Entry 8WPM (electron microscopy, 3.43 A resolution); this record covers chains A and D of the 4 polymer chains in the assembly.

Chain A:
Molecule: Short transient receptor potential channel 1
Organism: Homo sapiens
UniProtKB: P48995 (TRPC1_HUMAN); numbering as in UniProt (aligned over 1-793)
Amino-acid sequence (797 residues; row label = number of the first residue in the row; numbers below 1 keep their minus sign (Gly-3 is residue -3)):
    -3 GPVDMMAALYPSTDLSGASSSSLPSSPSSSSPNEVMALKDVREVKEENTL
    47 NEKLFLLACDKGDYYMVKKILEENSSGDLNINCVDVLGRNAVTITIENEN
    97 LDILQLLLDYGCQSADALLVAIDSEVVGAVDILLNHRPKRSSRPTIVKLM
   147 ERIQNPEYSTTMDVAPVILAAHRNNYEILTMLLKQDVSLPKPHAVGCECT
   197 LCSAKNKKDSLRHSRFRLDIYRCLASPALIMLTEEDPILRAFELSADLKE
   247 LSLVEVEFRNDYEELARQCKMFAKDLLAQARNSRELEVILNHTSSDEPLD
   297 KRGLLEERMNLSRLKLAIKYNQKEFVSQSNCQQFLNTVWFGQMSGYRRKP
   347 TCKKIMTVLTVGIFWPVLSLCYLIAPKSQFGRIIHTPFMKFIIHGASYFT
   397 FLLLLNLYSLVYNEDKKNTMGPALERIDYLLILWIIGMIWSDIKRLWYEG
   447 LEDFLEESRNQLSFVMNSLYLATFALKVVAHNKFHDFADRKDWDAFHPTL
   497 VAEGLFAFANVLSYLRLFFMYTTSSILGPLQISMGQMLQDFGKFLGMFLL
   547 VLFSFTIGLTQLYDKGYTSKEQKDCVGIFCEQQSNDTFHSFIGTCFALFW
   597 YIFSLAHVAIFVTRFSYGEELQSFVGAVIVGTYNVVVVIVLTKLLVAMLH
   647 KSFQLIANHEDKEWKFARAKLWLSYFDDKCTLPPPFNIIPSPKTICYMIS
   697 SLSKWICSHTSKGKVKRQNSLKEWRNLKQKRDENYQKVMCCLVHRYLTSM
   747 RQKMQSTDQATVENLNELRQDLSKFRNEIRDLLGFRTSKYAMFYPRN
Unresolved in the structure: -3 to 29, 132-154, 291-304, 563-569, 684-720, 780-793
Construct notes: expression tag (-3 to 0)
Disulfides: Cys571-Cys576
Ion coordination: Zn2+: His189, Cys193, Cys195, Cys198
Small-molecule neighbours:
  - Pico145 (PJQ; 7-[(4-chlorophenyl)methyl]-3-methyl-1-(3-oxidanylpropyl)-8-[3-(trifluoromethyloxy)phenoxy]purine-2,6-dione), molecule 1: Leu541, Phe544, Leu545, Leu548, Phe575, Ile588, Cys591, Phe592, Phe595, Trp596, Ile598
  - Pico145 (PJQ), molecule 2: Phe620, Ala623, Val624, Gly627, Thr628, Val631, Ile635
UniProt features mapped onto this chain:
  - binding site (Zn(2+)): His189, Cys193, Cys195, Cys198
  - mutagenesis: Leu601 (L601G: Decreases permeability to calcium ions and increases permeability to cesium ions), His646 (H646N: Decreases permeability to calcium ions and increases permeability to cesium ions), Lys647 (K647N: Decreases permeability to calcium ions)

Chain D:
Molecule: Short transient receptor potential channel 4
Organism: Homo sapiens
UniProtKB: Q9UBN4 (TRPC4_HUMAN), isoform Q9UBN4-2; residues 1-893 here = UniProt positions 1-893
Amino-acid sequence (915 residues; row label = number of the first residue in the row):
     1 MAQFYYKRNVNAPYRDRIPLRIVRAESELSPSEKAYLNAVEKGDYASVKK
    51 SLEEAEIYFKININCIDPLGRTALLIAIENENLELIELLLSFNVYVGDAL
   101 LHAIRKEVVGAVELLLNHKKPSGEKQVPPILLDKQFSEFTPDITPIILAA
   151 HTNNYEIIKLLVQKGVSVPRPHEVRCNCVECVSSSDVDSLRHSRSRLNIY
   201 KALASPSLIALSSEDPFLTAFQLSWELQELSKVENEFKSEYEELSRQCKQ
   251 FAKDLLDQTRSSRELEIILNYRDDNSLIEEQSGNDLARLKLAIKYRQKEF
   301 VAQPNCQQLLASRWYDEFPGWRRRHWAVKMVTCFIIGLLFPVFSVCYLIA
   351 PKSPLGLFIRKPFIKFICHTASYLTFLFLLLLASQHIDRSDLNRQGPPPT
   401 IVEWMILPWVLGFIWGEIKQMWDGGLQDYIHDWWNLMDFVMNSLYLATIS
   451 LKIVAFVKYSALNPRESWDMWHPTLVAEALFAIANIFSSLRLISLFTANS
   501 HLGPLQISLGRMLLDILKFLFIYCLVLLAFANGLNQLYFYYEETKGLTCK
   551 GIRCEKQNNAFSTLFETLQSLFWSIFGLINLYVTNVKAQHEFTEFVGATM
   601 FGTYNVISLVVLLNMLIAMMNNSYQLIADHADIEWKFARTKLWMSYFEEG
   651 GTLPTPFNVIPSPKSLWYLIKWIWTHLCKKKMRRKPESFGTIGRRAADNL
   701 RRHHQYQEVMRNLVKRYVAAMIRDAKTEEGLTEENFKELKQDISSFRFEV
   751 LGLLRGSKLSTIQSANASKESSNSADSDEKSDSEEEVARQQAAGPLERNI
   801 QLESRGLASRGDLSIPGLSEQCVLVDHRERNTDTLGLQVGKRVCPFKSEK
   851 VVVEDTVPIIPKEKHAKEEDSSIDYDLNLPDTVTHEDYVTTRLSRASTVP
   901 RARDPPVATLEVLFQ
Unresolved in the structure: 1-15, 119-134, 275-283, 461-462, 660-694, 755-915
Construct notes: expression tag (894-915)
Disulfides: Cys549-Cys554
Ion coordination: Zn2+: His172, Cys176, Cys178, Cys181; Ca2+: Glu417, Asn435
Small-molecule neighbours:
  - Pico145 (PJQ; 7-[(4-chlorophenyl)methyl]-3-methyl-1-(3-oxidanylpropyl)-8-[3-(trifluoromethyloxy)phenoxy]purine-2,6-dione), molecule 1: Leu520, Tyr523, Cys524, Leu527, Arg553, Phe565, Leu568, Gln569, Phe572, Trp573, Ile575, Phe576
  - Pico145 (PJQ), molecule 2: Phe595, Ala598, Thr599, Gly602, Thr603, Val606, Val610
UniProt features mapped onto this chain:
  - binding site (Zn(2+)): His172, Cys176, Cys178, Cys181
  - binding site (Ca(2+)): Glu417, Gln420, Asn435, Asp438
  - natural variant: Glu138 (E138K: In a breast cancer sample)

How chain A and chain D interact:
Pairs across the interface (179; chain A residue first):
  Tyr172(A) - Glu26(D)
  Tyr172(A) - Leu69(D)  hydrophobic
  Glu173(A) - Leu69(D)
  Glu173(A) - Arg71(D)  salt bridge
  Leu179(A) - Leu20(D)  hydrophobic
  Leu179(A) - Ile22(D)  hydrophobic
  Lys180(A) - Glu28(D)  salt bridge
  Val183(A) - Leu20(D)
  Ser184(A) - Ile18(D)  hydrogen bond (side chain-backbone)
  Ser184(A) - Pro19(D)
  Ser184(A) - Leu20(D)
  Leu185(A) - Arg17(D)
  Leu185(A) - Ile18(D)  hydrogen bond (backbone-backbone)
  Leu185(A) - Leu20(D)  hydrophobic
  Pro186(A) - Arg17(D)
  Lys187(A) - Asp16(D)  hydrogen bond (backbone-backbone)
  Lys187(A) - Arg17(D)
  Lys187(A) - Ile18(D)
  Pro188(A) - Ile18(D)
  Leu220(A) - Ile18(D)  hydrophobic
  Leu225(A) - Leu20(D)  hydrophobic
  Met227(A) - Arg24(D)  hydrogen bond (backbone-side chain)
  Leu228(A) - Val23(D)  hydrogen bond (backbone-backbone)
  Thr229(A) - Leu20(D)
  Thr229(A) - Arg21(D)
  Thr229(A) - Ile22(D)
  Glu230(A) - Val23(D)
  Glu230(A) - Arg24(D)  hydrogen bond (backbone-side chain)
  Glu231(A) - Arg24(D)  hydrogen bond (backbone-side chain)
  Pro233(A) - Arg24(D)
  Arg277(A) - Glu138(D)
  Arg277(A) - Phe139(D)  hydrogen bond (side chain-backbone)
  Arg277(A) - Thr140(D)
  Arg277(A) - Leu190(D)
  Asn278(A) - Asp188(D)  hydrogen bond
  Asn278(A) - Leu190(D)
  Asn278(A) - Arg191(D)
  Ser279(A) - Ser189(D)
  Ser279(A) - Leu190(D)
  Ser325(A) - Phe237(D)
  Asn326(A) - Leu190(D)
  Asn326(A) - Phe237(D)
  Gln329(A) - Ser189(D)  hydrogen bond
  Gln329(A) - Leu190(D)
  Gln329(A) - Ser193(D)
  Gln329(A) - Glu236(D)
  Gln329(A) - Phe237(D)
  Asn332(A) - Asn235(D)  hydrogen bond
  Asn332(A) - Glu236(D)  hydrogen bond
  Arg343(A) - Val233(D)
  Arg343(A) - Asn235(D)
  Arg344(A) - Arg175(D)  hydrogen bond (side chain-backbone)
  Arg344(A) - Cys176(D)
  Arg344(A) - Asn177(D)
  Leu401(A) - Gln536(D)  hydrogen bond (backbone-side chain)
  Asn402(A) - Asn532(D)  hydrogen bond
  Asn402(A) - Leu564(D)
  Tyr404(A) - Gln536(D)
  Tyr404(A) - Tyr540(D)
  Ser405(A) - Asn535(D)
  Ser405(A) - Phe539(D)
  Tyr408(A) - Phe539(D)  hydrophobic
  Tyr408(A) - Tyr540(D)  hydrophobic
  Lys413(A) - Phe539(D)  hydrogen bond (side chain-backbone)
  Lys413(A) - Tyr540(D)  hydrogen bond (side chain-backbone)
  Lys413(A) - Tyr541(D)
  Lys413(A) - Glu542(D)
  Arg486(A) - Tyr540(D)
  Arg486(A) - His590(D)  hydrogen bond (backbone-side chain)
  Lys487(A) - His590(D)
  Trp489(A) - His590(D)
  Asp490(A) - His590(D)
  Ala491(A) - Gln589(D)
  Ala491(A) - Glu591(D)
  Ala491(A) - Phe592(D)
  Phe492(A) - Phe592(D)  hydrophobic
  Leu496(A) - Tyr541(D)
  Leu496(A) - His590(D)
  Leu496(A) - Thr593(D)
  Val497(A) - Phe592(D)  hydrophobic
  Glu499(A) - Tyr540(D)
  Glu499(A) - Tyr541(D)  hydrogen bond
  Glu499(A) - Thr593(D)
  Phe502(A) - Gln536(D)
  Ala503(A) - Gly533(D)
  Ala503(A) - Leu537(D)  hydrophobic
  Phe504(A) - Val596(D)  hydrophobic
  Asn506(A) - Gln536(D)
  Val507(A) - Ala529(D)
  Val507(A) - Phe530(D)  hydrophobic
  Val507(A) - Gly533(D)
  Val507(A) - Met600(D)  hydrophobic
  Tyr510(A) - Leu525(D)
  Tyr510(A) - Ala529(D)  hydrophobic
  Tyr510(A) - Asn532(D)  hydrogen bond
  Leu511(A) - Ala529(D)  hydrophobic
  Leu513(A) - Leu525(D)
  Phe514(A) - Ile522(D)  hydrophobic
  Phe514(A) - Leu525(D)
  Phe514(A) - Val526(D)  hydrophobic
  Tyr517(A) - Phe521(D)
  Tyr517(A) - Leu525(D)  hydrophobic
  Ile522(A) - Lys518(D)  hydrogen bond (backbone-side chain)
  Leu523(A) - Lys518(D)
  Leu523(A) - Phe521(D)  hydrophobic
  Leu526(A) - Lys518(D)
  Leu526(A) - Phe519(D)  hydrophobic
  Leu526(A) - Met619(D)  hydrophobic
  Met530(A) - Phe519(D)  hydrophobic
  Met530(A) - Ile522(D)  hydrophobic
  Met530(A) - Met615(D)  hydrophobic
  Met533(A) - Met615(D)  hydrophobic
  Leu534(A) - Met615(D)  hydrophobic
  Phe537(A) - Val610(D)
  Phe537(A) - Val611(D)  hydrophobic
  Phe537(A) - Met615(D)  hydrophobic
  Phe575(A) - Leu581(D)  hydrophobic
  Phe575(A) - Asn585(D)  hydrogen bond (backbone-side chain)
  Cys576(A) - Tyr582(D)
  Glu577(A) - Lys556(D)  salt bridge
  Glu577(A) - Tyr582(D)
  Phe592(A) - Phe595(D)  hydrophobic
  Phe595(A) - Gly602(D)
  Phe595(A) - Val606(D)  hydrophobic
  Trp596(A) - Leu581(D)  hydrophobic
  Trp596(A) - Phe601(D)  hydrophobic
  Trp596(A) - Gly602(D)
  Trp596(A) - Asn605(D)
  Leu601(A) - Ile575(D)
  Leu601(A) - Phe576(D)
  Leu601(A) - Gly577(D)
  His603(A) - Asn605(D)
  Leu641(A) - Asn614(D)
  Val642(A) - Asn614(D)
  Val642(A) - Ile617(D)  hydrophobic
  Leu645(A) - Asn614(D)
  Leu645(A) - Ala618(D)
  His646(A) - Ala618(D)
  His646(A) - Asn621(D)
  Phe649(A) - Ala618(D)
  Phe649(A) - Met619(D)  hydrophobic
  Phe649(A) - Asn622(D)
  Gln732(A) - Arg24(D)
  His740(A) - Phe136(D)
  Arg741(A) - Gln135(D)
  Leu743(A) - Pro68(D)
  Leu743(A) - Leu69(D)
  Thr744(A) - Glu138(D)
  Arg747(A) - Leu69(D)
  Arg747(A) - Arg71(D)
  Arg747(A) - Glu79(D)  salt bridge
  Gln748(A) - Arg105(D)  hydrogen bond
  Gln748(A) - Glu138(D)  hydrogen bond
  Gln751(A) - Lys106(D)
  Gln751(A) - Thr732(D)
  Gln751(A) - Glu734(D)
  Ser752(A) - Thr732(D)
  Asp754(A) - Thr732(D)
  Asp754(A) - Glu733(D)  hydrogen bond (backbone-backbone)
  Gln755(A) - Leu731(D)  hydrogen bond (side chain-backbone)
  Ala756(A) - Leu731(D)  hydrogen bond (backbone-backbone)
  Ala756(A) - Glu733(D)
  Asn760(A) - Glu733(D)  hydrogen bond
  Asn760(A) - Phe736(D)
  Glu763(A) - Phe736(D)
  Glu763(A) - Lys740(D)  hydrogen bond (backbone-side chain)
  Leu764(A) - Lys740(D)
  Asp767(A) - Lys740(D)
  Asp767(A) - Ile743(D)
  Asp767(A) - Ser744(D)  hydrogen bond
  Leu768(A) - Ile743(D)  hydrophobic
  Lys770(A) - Arg747(D)
  Phe771(A) - Ile743(D)  hydrophobic
  Phe771(A) - Phe746(D)  hydrophobic
  Phe771(A) - Arg747(D)
  Phe771(A) - Val750(D)  hydrophobic
  Glu774(A) - Arg747(D)
  Ile775(A) - Val750(D)  hydrophobic
  Leu778(A) - Leu754(D)
Interface residues without a listed pair, chain A (110 interface residues in all): Thr176, Asp232, Ala276, Arg280, Leu282, Thr333, Gly500, Gln527, Ile574, Phe599, Thr638, Gln650, Ala653, Met735, Val739, Leu779
Interface residues without a listed pair, chain D (103 interface residues in all): Gly70, Pro141, Thr584, Ala588, Ala598, Leu609, Leu612, Gln625, Gly730, Leu739, Leu751

Summary:
The interface between chain A and chain D involves 110 residues on one side and 103 on the other; the contacts
include 30 hydrogen bonds and 4 salt bridges. Among the polar pairs are Glu173(A)-Arg71(D), Lys180(A)-Glu28(D)
and Glu577(A)-Lys556(D).
Here chain A is Short transient receptor potential channel 1 and chain D is Short transient receptor potential
channel 4, both from Homo sapiens. Entry 8WPM (Cryo-EM structure of the human TRPC1/C4 heteromer in complex
with Pico145) was determined by electron microscopy, deposited together with 8WPL and 8WPN.
